Entry 5S5S (X-ray diffraction, 2.36 A resolution); this record covers chains D and E of the 6 polymer chains in the assembly.

Chain D:
Name: Tubulin beta-2B chain
Source organism: Bos taurus
Reference sequence: Q6B856 (TBB2B_BOVIN); the author numbering skips numbers that UniProt does not, so the offset changes along the chain: 1-42 = UniProt 1-42; 45-360 = UniProt 43-358; 369-455 = UniProt 359-445
Amino-acid sequence (445 residues; numbered 1 to 455; 10 numbers in that range are skipped by the numbering (no residue carries them; nothing is unmodelled there); the number before each row is that of its first residue):
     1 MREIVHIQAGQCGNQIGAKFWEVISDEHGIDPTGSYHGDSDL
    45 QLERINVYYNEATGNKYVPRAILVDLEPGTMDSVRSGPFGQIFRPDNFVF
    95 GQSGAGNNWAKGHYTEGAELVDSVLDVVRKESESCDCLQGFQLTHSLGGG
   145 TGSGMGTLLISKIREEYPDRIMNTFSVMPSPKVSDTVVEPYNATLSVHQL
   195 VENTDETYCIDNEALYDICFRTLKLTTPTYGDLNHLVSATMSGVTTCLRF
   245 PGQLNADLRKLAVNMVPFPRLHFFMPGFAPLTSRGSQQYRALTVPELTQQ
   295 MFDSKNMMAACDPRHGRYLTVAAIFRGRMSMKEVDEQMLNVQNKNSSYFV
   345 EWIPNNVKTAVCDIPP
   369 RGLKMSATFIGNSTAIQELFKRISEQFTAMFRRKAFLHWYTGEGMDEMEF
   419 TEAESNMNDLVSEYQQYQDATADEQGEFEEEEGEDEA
Disordered / not traced: 281-285, 442-455
Ion coordination: Mg2+: Gln-11 (together with GDP)
Small-molecule neighbours: GDP (guanosine-5'-diphosphate): Gly-10, Gln-11, Cys-12, Gln-15, Ile-16, Ala-99, Asn-101, Ser-140, Gly-142, Gly-143, Gly-144, Thr-145, Gly-146, Val-171, Pro-173, Val-177, Ser-178, Glu-183, Asn-206, Leu-209, Tyr-224, Leu-227, Asn-228

Chain E:
Name: Stathmin-4
Source organism: Rattus norvegicus
Reference sequence: P63043 (STMN4_RAT); residues 5-145 here correspond to UniProt positions 49-189 (UniProt number = residue number + 44)
Amino-acid sequence (143 residues; each row starts with the number of its first residue):
     3 MADMEVIELNKCTSGQSFEVILKPPSFDGVPEFNASLPRRRDPSLEEIQK
    53 KLEAAEERRKYQEAELLKHLAEKREHEREVIQKAIEENNNFIKMAKEKLA
   103 QKMESNKENREAHLAAMLERLQEKDKHAEEVRKNKELKEEASR
Disordered / not traced: 3-5, 29-43, 144-145
Construct notes: initiating methionine (3); expression tag (4)

Chain D / chain E interface:
Contacting residue pairs (28):
  Tyr-108(D) / His-129(E)  hydrogen bond
  Tyr-108(D) / Ala-130(E)  hydrophobic
  Tyr-108(D) / Val-133(E)  hydrophobic
  Tyr-108(D) / Arg-134(E)  hydrogen bond (backbone-side chain)
  Thr-109(D) / Lys-137(E)
  Ala-112(D) / Arg-134(E)
  Ser-155(D) / Leu-123(E)
  Lys-156(D) / Asp-127(E)  salt bridge
  Arg-158(D) / Leu-123(E)
  Glu-159(D) / Leu-120(E)
  Glu-159(D) / Leu-123(E)
  Glu-159(D) / Gln-124(E)
  Glu-159(D) / Asp-127(E)
  Pro-162(D) / Met-119(E)
  Asp-163(D) / Arg-112(E)
  Gln-193(D) / Lys-126(E)  hydrogen bond
  Asn-197(D) / Leu-123(E)
  Asn-197(D) / Lys-126(E)
  Thr-409(D) / Lys-140(E)  hydrogen bond (backbone-side chain)
  Gly-410(D) / Lys-137(E)
  Gly-410(D) / Lys-140(E)
  Glu-411(D) / Val-133(E)
  Glu-411(D) / Lys-137(E)  salt bridge
  Gly-412(D) / Val-133(E)
  Gly-412(D) / Asn-136(E)
  Gly-412(D) / Lys-137(E)
  Met-413(D) / Val-133(E)
  Glu-417(D) / His-129(E)  salt bridge
Also at the interface, not in a pair above, chain D (18 interface residues in all): Glu-113
Also at the interface, not in a pair above, chain E (15 interface residues in all): Leu-116

In short:
18 residues of chain D face 15 of chain E across their interface; the contacts include 4 hydrogen bonds and 3
salt bridges. Polar pairs include Lys-156(D)/Asp-127(E), Glu-411(D)/Lys-137(E) and Glu-417(D)/His-129(E).
Ligands of chain D: GDP.
Chain D is Tubulin beta-2B chain (Bos taurus) and chain E is Stathmin-4 (Rattus norvegicus); the structure,
Tubulin-Z166605480-complex, was determined by X-ray diffraction (same publication as 5S4L, 5S4M, 5S4N, 5S4O,
5S4P, 5S4Q and 52 further entries).
